Entry 1GTV (X-ray diffraction, 1.55 A resolution); this record covers chain A.

== Chain A ==
Molecule: Thymidylate kinase
Source organism: Mycobacterium tuberculosis
Notes: EC 2.7.4.9
UniProtKB: O05891 (O05891); residue numbers follow UniProt; this construct covers 1-214
Chain sequence (214 residues; numbered 1 to 214; the number before each row is that of its first residue):
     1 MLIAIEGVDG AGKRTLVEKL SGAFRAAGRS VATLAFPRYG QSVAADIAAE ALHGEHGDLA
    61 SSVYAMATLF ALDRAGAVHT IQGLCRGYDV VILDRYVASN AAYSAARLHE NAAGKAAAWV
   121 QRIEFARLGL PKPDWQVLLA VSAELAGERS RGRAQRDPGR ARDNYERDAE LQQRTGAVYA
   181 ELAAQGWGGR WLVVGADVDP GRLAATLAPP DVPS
Unresolved in the structure: 209-214
Ion coordination: Mg2+ site 1: D9, E166 (together with thymidine-5'-diphosphate, thymidine-5'-phosphate) (shared with 2 residues of chain B)
Ligand contacts: thymidine-5'-diphosphate (TYD): D9, F36, P37, Y39, L52, F70, R74, R95, Y96, S99, N100, Y103, D163, Y165, E166

== Overview ==
Chain A binds thymidine-5'-diphosphate. The Mg2+ site 1 is built by D9 and E166.
Chain A is Thymidylate kinase (Mycobacterium tuberculosis); the structure, Crystal structure of mycobacterium
tuberculosis thymidylate kinase complexed with thymidine-5'-diphosphate (tdp), was determined by X-ray
diffraction (same publication as 1GSI).
